8G7C - chains A and F of the 6 polymer chains in the assembly; structure by electron microscopy, 4.10 A resolution (low resolution: residue-level contacts below are approximate; hydrogen-bond / salt-bridge calls are withheld).

Chain A:
Name: Spike glycoprotein
Organism: Severe acute respiratory syndrome coronavirus 2
Reference sequence: P0DTC2 (SPIKE_SARS2); residues 14-1211 here = UniProt positions 14-1211
Amino-acid sequence (1234 residues; numbered 14 to 1247; the number before each row is that of its first residue):
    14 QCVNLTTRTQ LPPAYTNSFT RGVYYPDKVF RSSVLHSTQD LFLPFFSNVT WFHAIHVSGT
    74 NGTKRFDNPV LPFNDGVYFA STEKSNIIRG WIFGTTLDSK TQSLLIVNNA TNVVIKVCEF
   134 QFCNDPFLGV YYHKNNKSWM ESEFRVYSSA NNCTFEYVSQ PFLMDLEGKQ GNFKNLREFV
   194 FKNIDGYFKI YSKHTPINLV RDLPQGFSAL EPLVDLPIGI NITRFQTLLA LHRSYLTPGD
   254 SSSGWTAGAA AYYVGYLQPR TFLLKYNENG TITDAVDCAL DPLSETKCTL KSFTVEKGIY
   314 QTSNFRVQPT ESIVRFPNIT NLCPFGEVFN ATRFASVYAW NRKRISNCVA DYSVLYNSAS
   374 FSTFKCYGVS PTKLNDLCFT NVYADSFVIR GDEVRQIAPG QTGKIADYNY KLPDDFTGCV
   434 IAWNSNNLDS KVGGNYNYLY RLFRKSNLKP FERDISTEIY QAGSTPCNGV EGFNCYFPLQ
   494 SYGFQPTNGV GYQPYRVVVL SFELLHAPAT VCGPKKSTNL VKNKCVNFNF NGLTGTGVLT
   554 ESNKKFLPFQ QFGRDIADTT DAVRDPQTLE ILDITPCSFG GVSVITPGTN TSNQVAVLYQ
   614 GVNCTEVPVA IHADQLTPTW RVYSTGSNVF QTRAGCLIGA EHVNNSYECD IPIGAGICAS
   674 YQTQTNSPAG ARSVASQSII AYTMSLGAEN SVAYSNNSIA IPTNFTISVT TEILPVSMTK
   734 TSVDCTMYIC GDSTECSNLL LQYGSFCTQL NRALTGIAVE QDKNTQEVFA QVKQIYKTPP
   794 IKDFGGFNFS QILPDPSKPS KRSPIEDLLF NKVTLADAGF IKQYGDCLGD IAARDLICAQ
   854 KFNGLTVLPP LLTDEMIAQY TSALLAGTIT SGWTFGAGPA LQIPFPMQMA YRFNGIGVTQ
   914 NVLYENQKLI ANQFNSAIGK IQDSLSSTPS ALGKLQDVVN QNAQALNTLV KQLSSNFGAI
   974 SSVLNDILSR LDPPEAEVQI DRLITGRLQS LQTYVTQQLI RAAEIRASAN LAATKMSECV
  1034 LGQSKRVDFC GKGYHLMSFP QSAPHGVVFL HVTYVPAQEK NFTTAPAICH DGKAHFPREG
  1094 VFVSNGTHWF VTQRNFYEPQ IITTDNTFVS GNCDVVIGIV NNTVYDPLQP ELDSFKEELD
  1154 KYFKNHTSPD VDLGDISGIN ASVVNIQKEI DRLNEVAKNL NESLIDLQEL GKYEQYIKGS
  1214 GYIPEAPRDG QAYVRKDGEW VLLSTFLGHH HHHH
Unresolved in the structure: 181-183, 621-1247
Sequence notes: conflict Gly614 (Asp in P0DTC2), Ala682 (Arg in P0DTC2), Gly683 (Arg in P0DTC2), Pro817 (Phe in P0DTC2), Pro892 (Ala in P0DTC2), Pro899 (Ala in P0DTC2), Pro942 (Ala in P0DTC2), Pro986 (Lys in P0DTC2), Pro987 (Val in P0DTC2); expression tag (1212-1247)
UniProt features mapped onto this chain:
  - region: Asn280 to Cys301 (Putative superantigen), Arg403 to Asp405 (Integrin-binding motif), Asn448 to Phe456 (Immunodominant HLA epitope recognized by the CD8+), Pro681, Ala684 (Putative superantigen), Ser816 to Tyr837 (Fusion peptide 1), Lys835 to Phe855 (Fusion peptide 2), Asp1163 to Glu1202 (Heptad repeat 2)
  - site (Cleavage): Arg685, Ser686, Arg815, Ser816
  - glycosylation: Asn17 (N-linked (GlcNAc...) (complex) asparagine), Asn61 (N-linked (GlcNAc...) (hybrid) asparagine), Asn74 (N-linked (GlcNAc...) (complex) asparagine), Asn122 (N-linked (GlcNAc...) (hybrid) asparagine), Asn149 (N-linked (GlcNAc...) (complex) asparagine), Asn165 (N-linked (GlcNAc...) (complex) asparagine), Asn234 (N-linked (GlcNAc...) (high mannose) asparagine), Asn282 (N-linked (GlcNAc...) (complex) asparagine), Thr323 (O-linked (GalNAc) threonine), Ser325 (O-linked (HexNAc...) serine), Asn331 (N-linked (GlcNAc...) (complex) asparagine), Asn343 (N-linked (GlcNAc...) (complex) asparagine), Asn603 (N-linked (GlcNAc...) (hybrid) asparagine), Asn616 (N-linked (GlcNAc...) (complex) asparagine), Asn657 (N-linked (GlcNAc...) (complex) asparagine), Thr676 (O-linked (GlcNAc...) threonine), Thr678 (O-linked (GlcNAc...) threonine), Asn709 (N-linked (GlcNAc...) (high mannose) asparagine), Asn717 (N-linked (GlcNAc...) (hybrid) asparagine), Asn801 (N-linked (GlcNAc...) (hybrid) asparagine) and 6 more in UniProt
  - natural variant: Leu18 (L18F: In strain: Beta/B.1.351, Gamma/P.1 and 1 more), Thr19 (T19I: In strain: Omicron/BQ.1.1, Omicron/XBB.1.5 and 1 more; T19R: In strain: Delta/B.1.617.2, Omicron/BA.2 and 4 more), Thr20 (T20N: In strain: Gamma/P.1), Leu24 to Ala27 (sequence variant, change not given here; In strain: Omicron/BA.2, Omicron/BA.2.12.1 and 6 more), Pro26 (P26S: In strain: Gamma/P.1), Gln52 (Q52H: In strain: Omicron/EG.5.1), Ala67 (A67V: In strain: Eta/B.1.525, Omicron/BA.1), His69 to Val70 (deletion: In strain: Alpha/B.1.1.7, Eta/B.1.525 and 5 more), Gly75 (G75V: In strain: Lambda/C.37), Thr76 (T76I: In strain: Lambda/C.37), Asp80 (D80A: In strain: Beta/B.1.351), Val83 (V83A: In strain: Omicron/XBB.1.5, Omicron/EG.5.1), 80 further natural variant entries in UniProt
  - mutagenesis: His69 to Val70 (Increased incorporation of cleaved spike into virions), Asn121 (N121Q: Partial loss of biliverdin affinity), Arg190 (R190K: Partial loss of biliverdin affinity), Asn234 (N234Q: Increased resistance to neutralizing antibodies), Asn331 (N331Q: Reduced viral infectivity), Asn343 (N343Q: Reduced viral infectivity), Leu452 (L452R: Increased resistance to neutralizing antibodies. Decreases HLA binding to NF9 epitope. Increased binding affinity to human ACE2), Tyr453 (Y453F: Decreased HLA binding to NF9 epitope. Increased binding affinity to human ACE2), Ala475 (A475V: Increased resistance to neutralizing antibodies), Val483 (V483A: Increased resistance to neutralizing antibodies), Glu484 (E484D: Increased replication in human TMEM106B overexpressing cells), Phe490 (F490L: Increased resistance to neutralizing antibodies and human covalescent sera neutralization), 11 further mutagenesis entries in UniProt
Disulfide bonds: Cys15-Cys136, Cys131-Cys166, Cys291-Cys301, Cys379-Cys432, Cys391-Cys525, Cys480-Cys488, Cys538-Cys590
Covalent attachments: N-acetylglucosamine (NAG) linked to Asn234, Asn282, Asn331, Asn343

Chain F:
Name: Nanosota-4
Organism: Vicugna pacos
Amino-acid sequence (148 residues; each row starts with the number of its first residue):
     1 QVQLQESGGG LVQPGGSLRL SCAASGFTLD YYAIGWFRQA PGKEREGVSC ISSSGGRTNY
    61 ADSVKGRFTI SRDNTKNTVY LQMNSLKPED TAVYYCAAWE ASRWYCPLQF SADFSSWGQG
   121 TQVTVSSGGQ HHHHHHGAYP YDVPDYAS
Unresolved in the structure: 128-148
Disulfide bonds: Cys22-Cys96

Chain A / chain F interface:
Residue-residue contacts (4; chain A residue first):
  Thr478(A) - Asn77(F)
  Pro479(A) - Lys76(F)
  Phe486(A) - Ala23(F)
  Asn487(A) - Ser25(F)
Other interface residues (no listed pair), chain A (5 interface residues in all): Cys480
Other interface residues (no listed pair), chain F (5 interface residues in all): Thr78

Overview:
The chain A/chain F interface involves 5 residues from each chain. Covalently linked N-acetylglucosamine: at
Asn234(A), Asn282(A), Asn331(A) and Asn343(A). Curated annotation (UniProt) lists 23 mutagenesis sites on
chain A.
Here chain A is Spike glycoprotein (Severe acute respiratory syndrome coronavirus 2) and chain F is Nanosota-4
(Vicugna pacos). Entry 8G7C (local refinement of SARS-CoV-2 spike/Nb4 complex with 2 RBDs up and 3 Nb4 bound)
was determined by electron microscopy.
